5C8E - chains B and C of the 6 polymer chains in the assembly; structure by X-ray diffraction, 3.89 A resolution.

# Chain B (and C)
Name: Light-dependent transcriptional regulator CarH
Source organism: Thermus thermophilus (strain HB27 / ATCC BAA-163 / DSM 7039)
Notes: chain C of this document is another copy of the same molecule, construct and numbering; everything in this record applies to it too
UniProt: Q746J7 (Q746J7_THET2); residue numbers follow UniProt; this construct covers 1-285
Amino-acid sequence (305 residues; row label = number of the first residue in the row; numbers below 1 keep their minus sign (Met-19 is residue -19)):
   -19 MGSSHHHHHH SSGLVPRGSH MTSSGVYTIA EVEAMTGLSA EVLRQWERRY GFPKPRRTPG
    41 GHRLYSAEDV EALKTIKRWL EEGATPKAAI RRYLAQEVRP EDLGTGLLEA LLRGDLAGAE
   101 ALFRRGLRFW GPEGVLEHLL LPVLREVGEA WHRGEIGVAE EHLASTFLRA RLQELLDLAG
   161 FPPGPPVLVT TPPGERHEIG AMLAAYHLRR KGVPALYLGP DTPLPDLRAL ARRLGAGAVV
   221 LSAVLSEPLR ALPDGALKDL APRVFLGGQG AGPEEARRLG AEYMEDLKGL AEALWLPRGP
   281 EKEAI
Disordered / not traced: -19 to 4, 281-285 (chain C: -19 to -1, 279-285)
Construct notes: initiating methionine (-19); expression tag (-18 to 0)
Bound ions: cobalamin Co: His177 (together with 5'-deoxyadenosine)
Residues lining bound ligands:
  - 5'-deoxyadenosine (5AD): Gly128, Trp131, Val138, Glu141, His142, His177
  - cobalamin (B12): Leu121, Leu124, Arg125, Val127, Gly128, Glu129, Trp131, His132, Glu141, His142, Ser145, Arg149, Gly174, Glu175, Arg176, His177, Glu178, Ile179, Gly180, Leu183, Ala184, Val220, Leu221, Ser222, Val224, Leu225, Leu246, Gly247, Gly248, Gln249, Met264, Glu265, Asp266, Leu267, Leu270
What the authors report for this chain:
  - binding site for 26-mer DNA segment containing the CarH operator sequence (antisense strand): Trp26, Arg29, Tyr30, Lys67
  - binding site for 26-mer DNA segment containing the CarH operator sequence (antisense strand): Gln25, His42
  - mutagenesis - R29A, R43A: abolished binding to DNA
  - mutagenesis - Q25A, W131F: unchanged binding to DNA
  - mutagenesis - Y30A, H42A, W131A, E141A, H142A, R176D/D201R, R176E/D201R, D201R: decreased binding to DNA
  - binding site for 26-mer DNA segment containing the CarH operator sequence (sense strand): Gln25, Arg28, Arg29, Arg37, His42, Arg43
  - mutagenesis - H142A, D201R: decreased binding to AdoCbl
  - mutagenesis - H132A: decreased binding to Cbl
  - mutagenesis - H132A: decreased binding to cobalamin

# Interface between chain B and chain C
Residue-residue contacts (32):
  Gly63(B) - Thr8(C)  hydrogen bond (backbone-side chain)
  Gly63(B) - Ala10(C)
  Gly63(B) - Glu11(C)
  Ala64(B) - Glu11(C)
  Thr65(B) - Thr8(C)
  Ala68(B) - Thr8(C)
  Arg72(B) - Tyr7(C)
  Arg72(B) - Glu11(C)  salt bridge
  Glu77(B) - Met1(C)
  Arg79(B) - Met1(C)
  Glu100(B) - Pro112(C)
  Arg104(B) - Phe109(C)
  Arg104(B) - Trp110(C)  hydrogen bond (side chain-backbone)
  Arg104(B) - Gly111(C)
  Leu107(B) - Phe109(C)
  Trp110(B) - Met1(C)
  Trp110(B) - Ser3(C)
  Gly114(B) - His0(C)
  His118(B) - His0(C)  hydrogen bond (side chain-backbone)
  His118(B) - Met1(C)  hydrogen bond (side chain-backbone)
  Glu154(B) - Arg108(C)
  Asp157(B) - Arg108(C)  hydrogen bond (backbone-side chain)
  Leu158(B) - Arg105(C)
  Leu158(B) - Arg108(C)
  Leu158(B) - Phe109(C)
  Pro162(B) - Arg72(C)
  Arg190(B) - Glu77(C)
  Lys191(B) - Thr55(C)
  Gly192(B) - Trp59(C)
  Trp275(B) - Lys54(C)
  Trp275(B) - Thr55(C)
  Trp275(B) - Arg58(C)  hydrogen bond (backbone-side chain)
Other interface residues (no listed pair), chain B (25 interface residues in all): Glu62, Ala75, Val78, Arg108
Other interface residues (no listed pair), chain C (27 interface residues in all): Val6, Ala14, Glu51, Tyr73, Gln76, Leu107, His118, Arg190

# Summary
Chain B and chain C form an interface of 25 and 27 residues respectively; the contacts include 6 hydrogen
bonds and 1 salt bridge. Polar contacts include Arg72(B)-Glu11(C), Gly63(B)-Thr8(C) and Arg104(B)-Trp110(C).
The paper reports a binding site for 26-mer DNA segment containing the CarH operator sequence (antisense
strand) at Trp26(B), Arg29(B) and Tyr30(B) among others; Y30A, H42A and W131A of chain B, among others, reduce
binding to DNA; 13 substitutions were tested in all.
Both chains are Light-dependent transcriptional regulator CarH (Thermus thermophilus (strain HB27 / ATCC
BAA-163 / DSM 7039)). Entry 5C8E (Crystal structure of Thermus thermophilus CarH bound to adenosylcobalamin
and a 26-bp DNA segment) was determined by X-ray diffraction, deposited together with 5C8A, 5C8D and 5C8F.
